7C9V - chains A and E of the 6 polymer chains in the assembly; structure by electron microscopy, 3.30 A resolution.

== Chain A ==
Molecule: VP1
Source organism: Echovirus E30
Sequence (292 residues; each row starts with the number of its first residue):
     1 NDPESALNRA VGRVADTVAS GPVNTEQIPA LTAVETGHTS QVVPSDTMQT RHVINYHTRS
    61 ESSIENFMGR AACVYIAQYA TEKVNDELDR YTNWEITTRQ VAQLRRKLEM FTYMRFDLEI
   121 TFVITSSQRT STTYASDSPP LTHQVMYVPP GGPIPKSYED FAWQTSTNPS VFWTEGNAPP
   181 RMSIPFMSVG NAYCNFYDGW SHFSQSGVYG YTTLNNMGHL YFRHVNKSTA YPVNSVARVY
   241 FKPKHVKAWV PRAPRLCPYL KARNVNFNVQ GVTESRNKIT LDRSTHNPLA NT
Disordered / not traced: 1-8, 285-292
What the authors report for this chain:
  - conformationally variable residues (side-chain flip): Tyr147, Asn215, Met217

== Chain E ==
Molecule: IgG receptor FcRn large subunit p51
Source organism: Homo sapiens
UniProtKB: P55899 (FCGRN_HUMAN); residues 5-267 here correspond to UniProt positions 28-290 (UniProt number = residue number + 23)
Sequence (263 residues; each row starts with the number of its first residue):
     5 LSLLYHLTAV SSPAPGTPAF WVSGWLGPQQ YLSYNSLRGE AEPCGAWVWE NQVSWYWEKE
    65 TTDLRIKEKL FLEAFKALGG KGPYTLQGLL GCELGPDNTS VPTAKFALNG EEFMNFDLKQ
   125 GTWGGDWPEA LAISQRWQQQ DKAANKELTF LLFSCPHRLR EHLERGRGNL EWKEPPSMRL
   185 KARPSSPGFS VLTCSAFSFY PPELQLRFLR NGLAAGTGQG DFGPNSDGSF HASSSLTVKS
   245 GDEHHYCCIV QHAGLAQPLR VEL
Swiss-Prot annotation at these positions:
  - glycosylation: Asn102 (N-linked (GlcNAc...) asparagine)

== Interface between chain A and chain E ==
Residue-residue contacts - 28 pairs, chain A then chain E:
  Asp86(A) with Lys150(E), salt bridge
  Glu87(A) with Lys146(E); Lys150(E), salt bridge
  Tyr91(A) with Asn149(E)
  Thr92(A) with Lys146(E)
  Asn93(A) with Asn149(E)
  Glu95(A) with Gln142(E), hydrogen bond
  Pro150(A) with Gln124(E)
  Gly151(A) with Gln124(E), hydrogen bond (backbone-side chain)
  Gly152(A) with Gln124(E), hydrogen bond (backbone-side chain)
  Ile154(A) with Lys123(E); Leu152(E), hydrophobic
  Lys156(A) with Leu122(E), hydrogen bond (side chain-backbone); Lys123(E); Leu152(E)
  Ser157(A) with Phe157(E)
  Ser201(A) with Leu135(E)
  His202(A) with Trp131(E); Pro132(E); Leu135(E)
  Ser204(A) with Pro132(E)
  Ser206(A) with Pro132(E)
  Gly207(A) with Pro132(E); Ala136(E)
  Val208(A) with Gln139(E)
  Thr212(A) with Gln139(E)
  Arg263(A) with Gln139(E); Gln142(E)
Interface residues without a listed pair, chain A (22 interface residues in all): Pro149, Lys261
Interface residues without a listed pair, chain E (18 interface residues in all): Asp130, Gln143, Thr153, Leu156
The authors on this interface:
  - interface residues, chain A: Asp86(A), Glu87(A)
  - interface residues, chain E: Lys150(E)

== Overview ==
Chain A and chain E form an interface of 22 and 18 residues respectively; the contacts include 4 hydrogen
bonds and 2 salt bridges. Among the polar pairs are Asp86(A)-Lys150(E), Glu87(A)-Lys150(E) and
Glu95(A)-Gln142(E). The paper reports interface residues Asp86(A), Glu87(A) and Lys150(E); conformational
variability at Tyr147(A), Asn215(A) and Met217(A).
Here chain A is VP1 (Echovirus E30) and chain E is IgG receptor FcRn large subunit p51 (Homo sapiens). Entry
7C9V (E30 F-particle in complex with FcRn) was determined by electron microscopy together with 7C9S, 7C9T,
7C9U, 7C9W, 7C9X, 7C9Y and 7C9Z from the same study.
